PDB entry 5E3Q | X-ray diffraction, 1.80 A resolution | chain A

# Chain A
Name: 2,3,4,5-tetrahydropyridine-2,6-dicarboxylate N-succinyltransferase
Source organism: Corynebacterium glutamicum (strain ATCC 13032 / DSM 20300 / JCM 1318 / LMG 3730 / NCIMB 10025)
Notes: EC 2.3.1.117
Reference sequence: Q8NRE3 (DAPD_CORGL); numbering as in UniProt (aligned over 2-297)
Chain sequence (302 residues; each row starts with the number of its first residue):
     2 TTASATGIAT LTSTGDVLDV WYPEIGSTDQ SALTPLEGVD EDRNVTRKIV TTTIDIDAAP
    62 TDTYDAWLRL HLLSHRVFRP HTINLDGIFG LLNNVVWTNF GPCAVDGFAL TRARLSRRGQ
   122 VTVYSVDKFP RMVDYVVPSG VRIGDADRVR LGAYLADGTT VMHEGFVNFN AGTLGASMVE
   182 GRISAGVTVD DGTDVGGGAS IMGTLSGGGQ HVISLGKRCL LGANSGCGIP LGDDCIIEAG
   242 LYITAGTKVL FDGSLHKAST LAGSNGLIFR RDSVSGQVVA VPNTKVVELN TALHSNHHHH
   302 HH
Not modelled in the structure: 205-212, 288-303
Construct notes: conflict Ile-57 (Thr in Q8NRE3); expression tag (298-303)
Ligand contacts: succinyl-coenzyme A (SCA): Glu-181, Arg-183, Ser-185, Gly-197, Gly-198, Ser-201, Ile-202, Met-203, Leu-221, Leu-222, Gly-223, Ala-224, Ile-237, Glu-239, Ala-240, Tyr-243, Thr-245, Gly-247, Thr-248, Lys-249, Lys-258, Ile-269, Arg-271, Arg-272, Asp-273, Ser-274
Swiss-Prot annotation at these positions:
  - active site: Glu-181 (Acyl-anhydride intermediate)
  - binding site (Mg(2+)): Asp-148, Glu-165
  - binding site (succinyl-CoA): Arg-183, Gly-198, Ser-201, Ala-224, Glu-239, Ala-240, Gly-247, Lys-258, Arg-271 to Ser-274

# Overview
Bound to chain A: succinyl-coenzyme A. UniProt lists active-site residue Glu-181, Mg2+-binding residues
Asp-148 and Glu-165 and 12 succinyl-CoA-binding residues.
Chain A is 2,3,4,5-tetrahydropyridine-2,6-dicarboxylate N-succinyltransferase (Corynebacterium glutamicum
(strain ATCC 13032 / DSM 20300 / JCM 1318 / LMG 3730 / NCIMB 10025)); the structure, Crystal structure of DapD
in complex with succinyl-CoA from Corynebacterium glutamicum, was determined by X-ray diffraction, deposited
together with 5E3P and 5E3R.
